PDB entry 7V2Q | electron microscopy, 3.24 A resolution | chains A and M of the 23 polymer chains in the assembly

== Chain A ==
Molecule: 16s ribosomal RNA
Organism: Thermus thermophilus HB8
Sequence (1522 nucleotides; each row starts with the number of its first residue):
     1 UUUGUUGGAG AGUUUGAUCC UGGCUCAGGG UGAACGCUGG CGGCGUGCCU AAGACAUGCA
    61 AGUCGUGCGG GCCGCGGGGU UUUACUCCGU GGUCAGCGGC GGACGGGUGA GUAACGCGUG
   121 GGUGACCUAC CCGGAAGAGG GGGACAACCC GGGGAAACUC GGGCUAAUCC CCCAUGUGGA
   181 CCCGCCCCUU GGGGUGUGUC CAAAGGGCUU UGCCCGCUUC CGGAUGGGCC CGCGUCCCAU
   241 CAGCUAGUUG GUGGGGUAAU GGCCCACCAA GGCGACGACG GGUAGCCGGU CUGAGAGGAU
   301 GGCCGGCCAC AGGGGCACUG AGACACGGGC CCCACUCCUA CGGGAGGCAG CAGUUAGGAA
   361 UCUUCCGCAA UGGGCGCAAG CCUGACGGAG CGACGCCGCU UGGAGGAAGA AGCCCUUCGG
   421 GGUGUAAACU CCUGAACCCG GGACGAAACC CCCGACGAGG GGACUGACGG UACCGGGGUA
   481 AUAGCGCCGG CCAACUCCGU GCCAGCAGCC GCGGUAAUAC GGAGGGCGCG AGCGUUACCC
   541 GGAUUCACUG GGCGUAAAGG GCGUGUAGGC GGCCUGGGGC GUCCCAUGUG AAAGACCACG
   601 GCUCAACCGU GGGGGAGCGU GGGAUACGCU CAGGCUAGAC GGUGGGAGAG GGUGGUGGAA
   661 UUCCCGGAGU AGCGGUGAAA UGCGCAGAUA CCGGGAGGAA CGCCGAUGGC GAAGGCAGCC
   721 ACCUGGUCCA CCCGUGACGC UGAGGCGCGA AAGCGUGGGG AGCAAACCGG AUUAGAUACC
   781 CGGGUAGUCC ACGCCCUAAA CGAUGCGCGC UAGGUCUCUG GGUCUCCUGG GGGCCGAAGC
   841 UAACGCGUUA AGCGCGCCGC CUGGGGAGUA CGGCCGCAAG GCUGAAACUC AAAGGAAUUG
   901 ACGGGGGCCC GCACAAGCGG UGGAGCAUGU GGUUUAAUUC GAAGCAACGC GAAGAACCUU
   961 ACCAGGCCUU GACAUGCUAG GGAACCCGGG UGAAAGCCUG GGGUGCCCCG CGAGGGGAGC
  1021 CCUAGCACAG GUGCUGCAUG GCCGUCGUCA GCUCGUGCCG UGAGGUGUUG GGUUAAGUCC
  1081 CGCAACGAGC GCAACCCCCG CCGUUAGUUG CCAGCGGUUC GGCCGGGCAC UCUAACGGGA
  1141 CUGCCCGCGA AAGCGGGAGG AAGGAGGGGA CGACGUCUGG UCAGCAUGGC CCUUACGGCC
  1201 UGGGCGACAC ACGUGCUACA AUGCCCACUA CAAAGCGAUG CCACCCGGCA ACGGGGAGCU
  1261 AAUCGCAAAA AGGUGGGCCC AGUUCGGAUU GGGGUCUGCA ACCCGACCCC AUGAAGCCGG
  1321 AAUCGCUAGU AAUCGCGGAU CAGCCAUGCC GCGGUGAAUA CGUUCCCGGG CCUUGUACAC
  1381 ACCGCCCGUC ACGCCAUGGG AGCGGGCUCU ACCCGAAGUC GCCGGGAGCC UACGGGCAGG
  1441 CGCCGAGGGU AGGGCCCGUG ACUGGGGCGA AGUCGUAACA AGGUAGCUGU ACCGGAAGGU
  1501 GCGGCUGGAU CACCUCCUUU CU
Not modelled in the structure: 1-4, 773-779, 1379-1484, 1509-1522
From the paper describing this entry:
  - mutagenesis - A901G: decreased catalytic activity

== Chain M ==
Molecule: 30S ribosomal protein S13
Organism: Thermus thermophilus HB8
UniProt: P80377 (RS13_THET8); numbering as in UniProt (aligned over 1-126)
Chain sequence (126 residues; row label = number of the first residue in the row):
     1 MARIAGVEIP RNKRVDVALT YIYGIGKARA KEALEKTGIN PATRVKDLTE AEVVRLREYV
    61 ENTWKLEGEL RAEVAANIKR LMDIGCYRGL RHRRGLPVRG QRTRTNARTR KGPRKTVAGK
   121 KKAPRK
Not modelled in the structure: 1, 115-126

== How chain A and chain M interact ==
Contacting residue pairs (71; chain A residue first):
  A924(A) - Arg114(M)  salt bridge to the phosphate
  G925(A) - Arg108(M)  phosphate contact
  G925(A) - Thr109(M)  hydrogen bond to the phosphate
  G925(A) - Arg114(M)  salt bridge to the phosphate
  C926(A) - Asn106(M)  sugar contact
  C926(A) - Ala107(M)  hydrogen bond to the phosphate
  C926(A) - Arg108(M)  hydrogen bond to the phosphate
  C926(A) - Thr109(M)  phosphate contact
  A927(A) - Gln101(M)  phosphate contact
  A927(A) - Asn106(M)  hydrogen bond to the phosphate
  U928(A) - Arg102(M)  salt bridge to the phosphate
  U928(A) - Thr105(M)  hydrogen bond to the base
  G929(A) - Arg102(M)  salt bridge to the phosphate
  G929(A) - Thr105(M)  base contact
  U930(A) - Arg104(M)  hydrogen bond to the base
  U930(A) - Thr105(M)  base contact
  G931(A) - Arg104(M)  hydrogen bond to the base
  G932(A) - Arg104(M)  base contact
  A1207(A) - Arg102(M)  phosphate contact
  A1207(A) - Thr103(M)  hydrogen bond to the phosphate
  C1208(A) - Arg91(M)  salt bridge to the phosphate
  C1208(A) - Leu96(M)  phosphate contact
  C1208(A) - Thr103(M)  hydrogen bond to the sugar
  C1208(A) - Arg104(M)  base contact
  C1208(A) - Lys111(M)  phosphate contact
  A1209(A) - Leu96(M)  phosphate contact
  A1209(A) - Lys111(M)  salt bridge to the phosphate
  C1210(A) - Arg104(M)  hydrogen bond to the base
  C1210(A) - Arg108(M)  salt bridge to the phosphate
  C1210(A) - Lys111(M)  salt bridge to the phosphate
  A1211(A) - Thr105(M)  base contact
  A1211(A) - Arg114(M)  phosphate contact
  C1212(A) - Thr105(M)  base contact
  C1278(A) - Arg44(M)  salt bridge to the phosphate
  C1279(A) - Arg44(M)  salt bridge to the phosphate
  U1284(A) - Arg14(M)  base contact
  U1284(A) - Val17(M)  base contact
  U1284(A) - Tyr21(M)  hydrogen bond to the phosphate
  A1288(A) - Thr109(M)  hydrogen bond to the sugar
  U1289(A) - Gln101(M)  phosphate contact
  U1289(A) - Thr109(M)  sugar contact
  U1289(A) - Arg110(M)  phosphate contact
  U1290(A) - His92(M)  hydrogen bond to the phosphate
  U1290(A) - Pro97(M)  phosphate contact
  U1290(A) - Val98(M)  hydrogen bond to the phosphate
  U1290(A) - Arg99(M)  base contact
  U1290(A) - Gln101(M)  hydrogen bond to the phosphate
  U1290(A) - Arg110(M)  phosphate contact
  G1291(A) - Asn77(M)  sugar contact
  G1291(A) - Arg88(M)  salt bridge to the phosphate
  G1291(A) - His92(M)  salt bridge to the phosphate
  G1291(A) - Val98(M)  phosphate contact
  G1291(A) - Arg99(M)  salt bridge to the phosphate
  G1292(A) - Arg80(M)  salt bridge to the phosphate
  G1292(A) - Leu81(M)  phosphate contact
  G1292(A) - Arg88(M)  salt bridge to the phosphate
  C1302(A) - Tyr87(M)  sugar contact
  C1303(A) - Tyr87(M)  sugar contact
  C1304(A) - Gly100(M)  sugar contact
  C1310(A) - Ala28(M)  phosphate contact
  C1310(A) - Arg29(M)  sugar contact
  A1311(A) - Gly24(M)  phosphate contact
  A1311(A) - Ile25(M)  phosphate contact
  A1311(A) - Gly26(M)  hydrogen bond to the phosphate
  A1311(A) - Ala28(M)  phosphate contact
  A1311(A) - Arg29(M)  hydrogen bond to the phosphate
  U1312(A) - Ile22(M)  phosphate contact
  U1312(A) - Tyr23(M)  phosphate contact
  U1312(A) - Gly24(M)  hydrogen bond to the phosphate
  U1312(A) - Ile25(M)  hydrogen bond to the phosphate
  U1312(A) - Gly26(M)  hydrogen bond to the phosphate
Also at the interface, not in a pair above, chain A (34 interface residues in all): G1277, U1283, G1305, G1313, A1314
Also at the interface, not in a pair above, chain M (37 interface residues in all): Lys27, Leu70

== In short ==
The interface between chain A and chain M involves 34 residues on one side and 37 on the other, with 20
hydrogen bonds and 15 salt bridges. Polar contacts include U928(A)-Thr105(M), U930(A)-Arg104(M) and
G931(A)-Arg104(M). From the paper: A901G of chain A reduces catalytic activity.
Here chain A is 16s ribosomal RNA and chain M is 30S ribosomal protein S13, both from Thermus thermophilus
HB8. Entry 7V2Q (T.thermophilus 30S ribosome with KsgA, class K6) was determined by electron microscopy
together with 7V2L, 7V2M, 7V2N, 7V2O and 7V2P from the same study.
